5GAM - chains U and j of the 12 polymer chains in the assembly; structure by electron microscopy, 3.70 A resolution.

== Chain U ==
Molecule: U5 snRNA
From: Saccharomyces cerevisiae
Sequence (178 nucleotides; each row starts with the number of its first residue):
     1 AAGCAGCUUUACAGAUCAAUGGCGGAGGGAGGUCAACAUCAAGAACUGUG
    51 GGCCUUUUAUUGCCUAUAGAACUUAUAACGAACAUGGUUCUUGCCUUUUA
   101 CCAGAACCAUCCGGGUGUUGUCUCCAUAGAAACAGGUAAAGCUGUCCGUU
   151 ACUGUGGGCUUGCCAUAUUUUUUGGAAC
Disordered / not traced: 1-3, 54-61, 145-165, 174-178

== Chain j ==
Name: Small nuclear ribonucleoprotein Sm D2
From: Saccharomyces cerevisiae
UniProtKB: Q06217 (SMD2_YEAST); numbering as in UniProt (aligned over 1-110)
Sequence (110 residues; numbered 1 to 110; the number before each row is that of its first residue):
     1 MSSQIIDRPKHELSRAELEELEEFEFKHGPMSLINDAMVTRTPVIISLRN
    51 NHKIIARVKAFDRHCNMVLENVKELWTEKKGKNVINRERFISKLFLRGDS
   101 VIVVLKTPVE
Disordered / not traced: 1-14, 109-110

== How chain U and chain j interact ==
Pairs across the interface (11; chain U residue first):
  U166(U) / Leu-18(j)  base contact
  U166(U) / Arg-63(j)  base contact
  U166(U) / His-64(j)  sugar contact
  A167(U) / Arg-63(j)  salt bridge to the phosphate
  A167(U) / His-64(j)  hydrogen bond to the sugar
  U172(U) / Arg-97(j)  sugar contact
  U173(U) / His-64(j)  stacking on the base
  U173(U) / Asn-66(j)  hydrogen bond to the base
  U173(U) / Arg-97(j)  hydrogen bond to the base
  U173(U) / Gly-98(j)  hydrogen bond to the base
  U173(U) / Asp-99(j)  hydrogen bond to the base
Interface residues without a listed pair, chain j (9 interface residues in all): Arg-15, Glu-19

== Overview ==
4 residues of chain U face 9 of chain j across their interface; the contacts include 5 hydrogen bonds, 1 salt
bridge and 1 aromatic stacking contact. Polar contacts include U173(U)/Asn-66(j), U173(U)/Arg-97(j) and
U173(U)/Gly-98(j).
Chain U is U5 snRNA and chain j is Small nuclear ribonucleoprotein Sm D2, both from Saccharomyces cerevisiae;
the structure, Foot region of the yeast spliceosomal U4/U6.U5 tri-snRNP, was determined by electron microscopy
together with 5GAN, 5GAO and 5GAP from the same study.
